5NER - chains 1 and 3 of the 6 polymer chains in the assembly; structure by electron microscopy, 11.50 A resolution (very low resolution: no residue pairs are listed; an interface is given only as per-side residue counts).

# Chain 1
Molecule: O PanAsia VP1
Organism: Foot-and-mouth disease virus
UniProtKB: A0A1P8NWT0 (A0A1P8NWT0_9PICO); residue numbers follow UniProt; this construct covers 1-210
Chain sequence (210 residues; numbered 1 to 210; the number before each row is that of its first residue):
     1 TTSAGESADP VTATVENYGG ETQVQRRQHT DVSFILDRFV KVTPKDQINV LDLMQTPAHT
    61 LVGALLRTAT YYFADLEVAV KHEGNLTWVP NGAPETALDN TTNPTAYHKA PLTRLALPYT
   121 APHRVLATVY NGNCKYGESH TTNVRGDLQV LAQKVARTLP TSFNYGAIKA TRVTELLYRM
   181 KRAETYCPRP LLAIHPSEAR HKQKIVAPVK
Differences from the reference sequence: conflict V155 (Ala in A0A1P8NWT0)

# Chain 3
Molecule: O PanAsia VP3
Organism: Foot-and-mouth disease virus
UniProtKB: J3T9N5 (J3T9N5_9PICO); residues 1-220 here correspond to UniProt positions 305-524 (UniProt number = residue number + 304)
Chain sequence (220 residues; each row starts with the number of its first residue):
     1 GIFPVACSDG YGGLVTTDPK TADPAYGKVF NPPRNMLPGR FTNFLDVAEA CPTFLRFEGD
    61 VPYVTTKTDS DRILAQFDLS LAAKHMSNTF LAGLAQYYTQ YSGTINLHFM FTGPTDAKAR
   121 YMIAYAPPGM EPPKTPEAAA HCIHAEWDTG LNSKFTFSIP YLSAADYAYT ASDTAETTNV
   181 QGWVCLFQIT HGKADGDALV VLASAGKDFE LRLPVDARTQ
Differences from the reference sequence: engineered mutation R56 (His360 in J3T9N5)

# Chain 1 / chain 3 interface
At this resolution (12 A) residue pairs are not listed: 78 residues of chain 1 and 81 of chain 3 lie at the interface.

# Overview
78 residues of chain 1 face 81 of chain 3 across their interface.
Here chain 1 is O PanAsia VP1 and chain 3 is O PanAsia VP3, both from Foot-and-mouth disease virus. Entry 5NER
(Localised reconstruction of alpha v beta 6 bound to Foot and Mouth Disease Virus O PanAsia ...) was
determined by electron microscopy, deposited together with 5NE4, 5NED, 5NEJ, 5NEM and 5NET.
